9GER - chains G and I of the 14 polymer chains in the assembly; structure by electron microscopy, 3.58 A resolution.

[Chain G]
Name: Histone H2A type 1
From: Xenopus laevis
UniProtKB: P06897 (H2A1_XENLA); residues 10-120 here correspond to UniProt positions 11-121 (UniProt number = residue number + 1)
Chain sequence (111 residues; row label = number of the first residue in the row):
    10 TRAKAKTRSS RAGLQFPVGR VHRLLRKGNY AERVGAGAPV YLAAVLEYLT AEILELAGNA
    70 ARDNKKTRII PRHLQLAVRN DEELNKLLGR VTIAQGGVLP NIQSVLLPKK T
Unresolved in the structure: 10, 118-120
Differences from the reference sequence: conflict Arg99 (Gly100 in P06897)
Swiss-Prot annotation at these positions:
  - modified residue: Lys36 (N6-(2-hydroxyisobutyryl)lysine), Lys74 (N6-(2-hydroxyisobutyryl)lysine), Lys75 (N6-(2-hydroxyisobutyryl)lysine), Lys95 (N6-(2-hydroxyisobutyryl)lysine), Gln104 (N5-methylglutamine), Lys118 (N6-(2-hydroxyisobutyryl)lysine)
  - cross-link (Glycyl lysine isopeptide (Lys-Gly)): Lys13 (interchain with G-Cter in ubiquitin), Lys15 (interchain with G-Cter in ubiquitin), Lys119 (interchain with G-Cter in ubiquitin)

[Chain I]
Molecule: Widom-601 DNA
Sequence (147 nucleotides; row label = number of the first residue in the row; numbers below 1 keep their minus sign (DA-73 is residue -73)):
   -73 ATCGGATGTA TATATCTGAC ACGTGCCTGG AGACTAGGGA GTAATCCCCT TGGCGGTTAA
   -13 AACGCGGGGG ACAGCGCGTA CGTGCGTTTA AGCGGTGCTA GAGCTGTCTA CGACCAATTG
    47 AGCGGCCTCG GCACCGGGAT TCTCGAT
Unresolved in the structure: -73, 73

[How chain G and chain I interact]
Contacting residue pairs - 8 pairs, chain G then chain I:
  Arg11(G) - DA43(I)  base contact
  Arg11(G) - DT44(I)  hydrogen bond to the sugar
  Arg35(G) - DA39(I)  salt bridge to the phosphate
  Arg42(G) - DA39(I)  phosphate contact
  Val43(G) - DG38(I)  sugar contact
  Val43(G) - DA39(I)  hydrogen bond to the phosphate
  Thr76(G) - DC58(I)  phosphate contact
  Arg77(G) - DG57(I)  sugar contact
Other interface residues (no listed pair), chain G (9 interface residues in all): Lys13, Gly44, Lys75
Other interface residues (no listed pair), chain I (8 interface residues in all): DG46, DA59

[Summary]
The interface between chain G and chain I involves 9 residues on one side and 8 on the other, with 2 hydrogen
bonds and 1 salt bridge. Polar pairs include Arg11(G)-DT44(I), Val43(G)-DA39(I) and Arg35(G)-DA39(I).
Here chain G is Histone H2A type 1 (Xenopus laevis) and chain I is Widom-601 DNA. Entry 9GER (Native dimeric
Myeloperoxidase bound to nucleosome core particle, intermediate state; composite map) was determined by
electron microscopy (same publication as 9GEN, 9GEO, 9GEP, 9GEQ, 9IHD, 9IHE and 9IHF).
